Entry 6XN5 (electron microscopy, 2.97 A resolution); this record covers chains F and B of the 8 polymer chains in the assembly.

[Chain F]
Protein: CRISPR-associated protein Csm3
Source organism: Lactococcus lactis subsp. lactis
UniProt: L0CEA3 (L0CEA3_LACLL); residues 1-214 here = UniProt positions 1-214
Sequence (214 residues; numbered 1 to 214; the number before each row is that of its first residue):
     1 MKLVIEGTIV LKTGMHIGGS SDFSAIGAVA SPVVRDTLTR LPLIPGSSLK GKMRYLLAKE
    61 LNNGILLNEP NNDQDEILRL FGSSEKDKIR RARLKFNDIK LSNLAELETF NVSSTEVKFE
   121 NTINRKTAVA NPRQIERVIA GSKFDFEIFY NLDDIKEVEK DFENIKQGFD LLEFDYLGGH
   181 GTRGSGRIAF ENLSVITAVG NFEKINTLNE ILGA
Disordered / not traced: 66-72
Construct notes: conflict Ala30 (Asp in L0CEA3)

[Chain B]
Protein: CRISPR-associated protein Csm4
Source organism: Lactococcus lactis subsp. lactis
UniProt: L0CFH1 (L0CFH1_LACLL); residues 1-296 here = UniProt positions 1-296
Sequence (296 residues; each row starts with the number of its first residue):
     1 MKIIKLYFES PVHFGEKRLS ESKITFSADT LFSALMIEAV GLGKEDEFYQ LASNNLVKFS
    61 DAFPFIDQYY YIPKPMFNLK LEKEDENPSK AFKKLLYVPI DSLEDYLSGG LDAYFERESF
   121 NLGKLALSEK VQQHDFKDSE PYNVGTFTFK ENTGLYVLIE QTHPLLEELL ENLQYSGIGG
   181 KRNSGYGKFK FEILEDSDIE DLFSAKGNRK ILLSGALPKD AELEQALKNA SYLLERRGGF
   241 VQSDTYATNL VKKQDLYVFK SGSTFENSFD GDIYQVGKKG NHPVYKYAKS FFLEVS
Disordered / not traced: 82-91, 112-115

[Interface between chain F and chain B]
Residue-residue contacts (46):
  Lys2(F) - Glu38(B)
  Lys2(F) - Asn172(B)
  Lys2(F) - Tyr175(B)
  Lys2(F) - Ser176(B)
  Gly19(F) - Glu129(B)
  Thr37(F) - Lys124(B)  hydrogen bond (backbone-side chain)
  Thr37(F) - Ala126(B)
  Thr37(F) - Thr148(B)  hydrogen bond
  Leu38(F) - Thr148(B)
  Leu38(F) - Phe149(B)
  Ser47(F) - Lys130(B)  hydrogen bond
  Ser47(F) - Ser184(B)
  Lys50(F) - Asn183(B)
  Lys50(F) - Ser184(B)  hydrogen bond
  Tyr55(F) - Gln133(B)
  Tyr55(F) - Asp135(B)  hydrogen bond
  Lys59(F) - Asp135(B)  salt bridge
  Lys86(F) - Thr248(B)
  Lys86(F) - Asn249(B)
  Asp87(F) - Thr248(B)  hydrogen bond
  Ile89(F) - Ser243(B)
  Ile89(F) - Asp244(B)
  Ile89(F) - Asn249(B)
  Ile89(F) - Leu250(B)  hydrophobic
  Arg90(F) - Asp244(B)
  Arg91(F) - Asp244(B)  hydrogen bond (backbone-side chain)
  Leu94(F) - Asn183(B)
  Lys95(F) - Ser176(B)
  Lys95(F) - Gly177(B)
  Lys95(F) - Arg182(B)
  Lys95(F) - Asn183(B)
  Lys95(F) - Tyr186(B)  hydrogen bond (side chain-backbone)
  Lys95(F) - Lys188(B)
  Phe96(F) - Arg182(B)
  Phe96(F) - Asn183(B)  hydrogen bond (backbone-backbone)
  Phe96(F) - Gly185(B)  hydrogen bond (backbone-backbone)
  Asn97(F) - Gly185(B)
  Asn97(F) - Lys188(B)
  Asp98(F) - Gly185(B)  hydrogen bond (backbone-backbone)
  Asp98(F) - Tyr186(B)
  Glu147(F) - Lys188(B)  salt bridge
  Phe149(F) - Tyr175(B)
  Phe149(F) - Lys188(B)
  Ala198(F) - Tyr175(B)  hydrophobic
  Val199(F) - Glu171(B)
  Val199(F) - Asn172(B)
Also at the interface, not in a pair above, chain F (29 interface residues in all): Val4, Ser21, Asp36, Gly46, Ser84, Ala92, Lys100
Also at the interface, not in a pair above, chain B (29 interface residues in all): Glu9, Ile37, Lys150, Gly187

[In short]
Chain F and chain B each contribute 29 residues to their interface, with 11 hydrogen bonds and 2 salt bridges.
Polar pairs include Lys59(F)-Asp135(B), Glu147(F)-Lys188(B) and Thr37(F)-Lys124(B).
Chain F is CRISPR-associated protein Csm3 and chain B is CRISPR-associated protein Csm4, both from Lactococcus
lactis subsp. lactis; the structure, Structure of the Lactococcus lactis Csm Apo- CRISPR-Cas Complex, was
determined by electron microscopy together with 6XN3, 6XN4 and 6XN7 from the same study.
